4H6R - chain A; structure by X-ray diffraction, 1.75 A resolution.

== Chain A ==
Molecule: Proline dehydrogenase
Organism: Deinococcus radiodurans
Notes: EC 1.5.99.8
UniProt: Q9RW55 (Q9RW55_DEIRA); residues 1-310 here = UniProt positions 1-310
Sequence (312 residues; numbered -1 to 310; the number before each row is that of its first residue; numbers below 1 keep their minus sign (Gly-1 is residue -1)):
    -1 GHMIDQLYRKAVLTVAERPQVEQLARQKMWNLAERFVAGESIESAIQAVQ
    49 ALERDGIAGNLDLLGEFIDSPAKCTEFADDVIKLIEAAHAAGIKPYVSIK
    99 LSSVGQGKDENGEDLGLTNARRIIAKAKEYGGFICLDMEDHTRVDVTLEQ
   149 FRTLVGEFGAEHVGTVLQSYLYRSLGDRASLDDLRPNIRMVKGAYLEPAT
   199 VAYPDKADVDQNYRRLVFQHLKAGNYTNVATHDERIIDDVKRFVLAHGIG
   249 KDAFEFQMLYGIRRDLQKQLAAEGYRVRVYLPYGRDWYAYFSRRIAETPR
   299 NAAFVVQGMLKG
Disordered / not traced: -1 to 25, 298-310
Sequence notes: expression tag (-1 to 0)
Small-molecule neighbours: dihydroflavine-adenine dinucleotide (FDA): Arg33, Asp135, Met136, Val164, Gln166, Tyr168, Arg187, Val189, Lys190, Gly191, Ala192, Tyr193, Ala228, Thr229, His230, Asp231, Gln255, Met256, Leu257, Ile260, Tyr278, Arg292, Glu295, Thr296, Pro297
Curated features (UniProtKB/Swiss-Prot):
  - active site: Asp135, Arg187
  - binding site (substrate): Lys98, Arg291, Arg292
  - binding site (FAD): Met136, Gln166, Arg187 to Ala192, Thr229, His230, Arg292 to Glu295
  - site: Tyr278 (Critical for catalytic activity)
  - mutagenesis: Gly63 (G63A: 140-fold decrease in catalytic efficiency for proline), Glu64 (E64A: 27-fold decrease in catalytic efficiency for proline)
Reported in the primary citation:
  - conformationally variable residues (loop rearrangement, order/disorder transition, side-chain flip): Leu62 to Pro69, Arg291, Glu295
  - mutagenesis - G63A (140-fold), E64A (27-fold): decreased catalytic activity on proline
  - mutagenesis - G63A (300-fold), E64A (300-fold): decreased catalytic activity on CoQ1

== In short ==
Ligands of chain A: dihydroflavine-adenine dinucleotide. UniProt lists active-site residues Asp135 and Arg187,
3 substrate-binding residues, 14 FAD-binding residues and 2 mutagenesis sites. From the paper: G63A and E64A
reduce catalytic activity on proline; conformational variability at Leu62, Arg291 and Glu295.
Chain A is Proline dehydrogenase (Deinococcus radiodurans); the structure, Structure of reduced Deinococcus
radiodurans proline dehydrogenase, was determined by X-ray diffraction (same publication as 4H6Q).
